PDB entry 5WA0 | X-ray diffraction, 2.10 A resolution | chains A and B

== Chain A (and B) ==
Molecule: Putative sulfite oxidase
Source organism: Rhizobium meliloti (strain 1021)
Notes: EC 1.8.3.1; chain B of this document is another copy of the same molecule, construct and numbering; everything in this record applies to it too
Reference sequence: Q92M24 (Q92M24_RHIME); numbering as in UniProt (aligned over 35-399)
Sequence (365 residues; row label = number of the first residue in the row):
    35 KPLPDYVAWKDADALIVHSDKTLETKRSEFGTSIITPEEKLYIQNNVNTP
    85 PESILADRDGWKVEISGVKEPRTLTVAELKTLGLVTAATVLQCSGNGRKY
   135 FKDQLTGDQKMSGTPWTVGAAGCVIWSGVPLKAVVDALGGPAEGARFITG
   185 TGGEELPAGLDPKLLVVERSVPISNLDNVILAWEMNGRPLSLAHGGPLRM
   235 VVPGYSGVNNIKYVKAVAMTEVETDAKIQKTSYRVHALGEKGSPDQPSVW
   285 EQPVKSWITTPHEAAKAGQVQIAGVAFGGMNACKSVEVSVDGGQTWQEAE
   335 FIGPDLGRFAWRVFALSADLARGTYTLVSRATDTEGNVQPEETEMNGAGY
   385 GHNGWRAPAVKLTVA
Sequence notes: engineered mutation Gln-78 (Arg in Q92M24)
Ion coordination: (molybdopterin-S,S)-oxo-molybdenum Mo near Cys-127 (its only coordinating residue here)
Residues lining bound ligands: (molybdopterin-S,S)-oxo-molybdenum (MSS): Tyr-76, Ile-77, Gln-78, Asn-79, Asn-80, Val-81, Leu-125, Cys-127, Ser-128, Gly-186, Glu-188, Val-201, Ala-227, His-228, Arg-233, Gly-241, Val-242, Asn-244, Ile-245, Lys-246, Tyr-247, Tyr-267

== Chain A / chain B interface ==
Pairs across the interface - 58 pairs, chain A then chain B:
  Gly-65(A) with Glu-218(B); Gly-221(B)
  Thr-66(A) with Leu-118(B); Thr-120(B), hydrogen bond (backbone-side chain); Ser-161(B), hydrogen bond; Glu-218(B), hydrogen bond (backbone-side chain)
  Ser-67(A) with Thr-120(B); Ile-159(B); Ser-161(B); Glu-218(B), hydrogen bond; Asn-220(B); Gly-221(B), hydrogen bond (side chain-backbone)
  Pro-71(A) with Asn-220(B); Gly-221(B); Arg-222(B)
  Glu-72(A) with Arg-222(B)
  Glu-73(A) with Arg-222(B), salt bridge
  Lys-114(A) with Gln-305(B)
  Thr-115(A) with Gln-303(B); Gln-305(B), hydrogen bond (backbone-side chain)
  Leu-116(A) with Gln-303(B); Gln-305(B)
  Gly-117(A) with Gln-305(B)
  Leu-118(A) with Thr-66(B); Ala-307(B), hydrophobic; Ile-336(B)
  Thr-120(A) with Thr-66(B), hydrogen bond (side chain-backbone); Ser-67(B); Ile-336(B); Gly-337(B)
  Ile-159(A) with Ser-67(B)
  Ser-161(A) with Thr-66(B), hydrogen bond; Ser-67(B)
  Glu-218(A) with Gly-65(B); Thr-66(B), hydrogen bond (side chain-backbone); Ser-67(B), hydrogen bond
  Asn-220(A) with Ser-67(B); Pro-71(B)
  Gly-221(A) with Gly-65(B); Ser-67(B), hydrogen bond (backbone-side chain); Pro-71(B)
  Arg-222(A) with Pro-71(B); Glu-73(B), salt bridge; Arg-222(B)
  Gln-303(A) with Thr-115(B), hydrogen bond (side chain-backbone); Leu-116(B)
  Gln-305(A) with Lys-114(B); Thr-115(B), hydrogen bond (side chain-backbone); Leu-116(B); Gly-117(B)
  Ala-307(A) with Leu-118(B), hydrophobic
  Ile-336(A) with Leu-118(B); Thr-120(B)
  Gly-337(A) with Thr-120(B)
  Pro-338(A) with Leu-340(B)
  Asp-339(A) with Asp-339(B)
  Leu-340(A) with Leu-340(B), hydrophobic
  Ala-349(A) with Leu-118(B), hydrophobic
Interface residues without a listed pair, chain A (34 interface residues in all): Glu-63, Ile-69, Lys-74, Val-119, Trp-160, Pro-223, Val-304
Interface residues without a listed pair, chain B (34 interface residues in all): Phe-64, Ile-69, Glu-72, Lys-74, Val-119, Met-219, Pro-223, Val-304, Pro-338, Ala-349

== Overview ==
The chain A/chain B interface involves 34 residues from each chain; the contacts include 13 hydrogen bonds and
2 salt bridges. Among the polar pairs are Glu-73(A)/Arg-222(B), Thr-66(A)/Thr-120(B) and Thr-66(A)/Ser-161(B).
Ligands of chain A: (molybdopterin-S,S)-oxo-molybdenum.
Both chains are Putative sulfite oxidase (Rhizobium meliloti (strain 1021)). Entry 5WA0 (Crystal Structure of
the sulfite dehydrogenase, SorT R78Q mutant from Sinorhizobium meliloti) was determined by X-ray diffraction,
deposited together with 5K3X.
